Entry 2GEZ (X-ray diffraction, 2.60 A resolution); this record covers chains A and D of the 4 polymer chains in the assembly.

== Chain A ==
Molecule: L-asparaginase alpha subunit
Organism: Lupinus luteus
Notes: EC 3.5.1.1; fragment: N-terminal subunit (residues 1-192)
UniProtKB: Q9ZSD6 (ASPG_LUPLU); residue numbers follow UniProt; this construct covers 1-192
Sequence (195 residues; row label = number of the first residue in the row; numbers below 1 keep their minus sign (Gly-2 is residue -2)):
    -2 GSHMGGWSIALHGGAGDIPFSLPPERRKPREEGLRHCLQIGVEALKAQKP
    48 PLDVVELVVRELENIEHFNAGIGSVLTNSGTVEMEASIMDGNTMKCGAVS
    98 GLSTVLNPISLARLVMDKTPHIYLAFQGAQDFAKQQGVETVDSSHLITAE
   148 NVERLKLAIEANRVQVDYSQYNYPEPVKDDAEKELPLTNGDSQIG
Unresolved in the structure: -2 to 1, 160-192
Sequence notes: cloning artifact (-2 to 0)
UniProt features mapped onto this chain:
  - site: Gly192 (Cleavage)
Bound ions: Na+: Glu60, Ile62, Phe65, Ala67, Ile69

== Chain D ==
Molecule: L-asparaginase beta subunit
Organism: Lupinus luteus
Notes: EC 3.5.1.1; fragment: C-terminal subunit (residues 193-325)
UniProtKB: Q9ZSD6 (ASPG_LUPLU); numbering as in UniProt (aligned over 193-325)
Sequence (133 residues; row label = number of the first residue in the row):
   193 TVGCVAVDSHGNLASATSTGGLVNKMVGRIGDTPLIGAGTYANELCAVSA
   243 TGKGEEIIRATVARDVAALMEFKGLSLKEAADFVIHERTPKGTVGLIAVS
   293 AAGEIAMPFNTTGMFRACATEDGYSEIAIWPTT
UniProt features mapped onto this chain:
  - active site: Thr193 (Nucleophile)
  - binding site (substrate): Arg221 to Asp224, Thr243 to Gly246

== How chain A and chain D interact ==
Contacting residue pairs - 19 pairs, chain A then chain D:
  Met91(A) - Arg251(D)  hydrogen bond (backbone-side chain)
  Lys92(A) - Arg251(D)
  Cys93(A) - Arg251(D)
  Thr116(A) - Met218(D)
  Pro117(A) - Glu247(D)
  His118(A) - Lys217(D)
  His118(A) - Met218(D)  hydrogen bond (side chain-backbone)
  His118(A) - Arg221(D)
  His118(A) - Glu247(D)  salt bridge
  Ile119(A) - Glu247(D)
  Ile119(A) - Ile250(D)  hydrophobic
  Tyr120(A) - Gly220(D)
  Tyr120(A) - Arg221(D)
  Tyr120(A) - Ile222(D)  hydrogen bond (backbone-backbone)
  Leu121(A) - Gly220(D)
  Leu121(A) - Arg221(D)
  Ala122(A) - Gly220(D)  hydrogen bond (backbone-backbone)
  Ala122(A) - Ile222(D)  hydrophobic
  Gly125(A) - Val219(D)
Interface residues without a listed pair, chain A (15 interface residues in all): Met86, Asp128, Phe129, Gln132
Interface residues without a listed pair, chain D (10 interface residues in all): Leu227

== Summary ==
Chain A and chain D form an interface of 15 and 10 residues respectively, with 4 hydrogen bonds and 1 salt
bridge. Polar contacts include His118(A)-Glu247(D), Met91(A)-Arg251(D) and His118(A)-Met218(D). UniProt lists
active-site residue Thr193(D) and 8 substrate-binding residues on chain D.
Here chain A is L-asparaginase alpha subunit and chain D is L-asparaginase beta subunit, both from Lupinus
luteus. Entry 2GEZ (Crystal structure of potassium-independent plant asparaginase) was determined by X-ray
diffraction.
